PDB entry 3AZJ | X-ray diffraction, 2.89 A resolution | chains D and I of the 10 polymer chains in the assembly

[Chain D]
Molecule: Histone H2B type 1-J
Source organism: Homo sapiens
UniProt: P06899 (H2B1J_HUMAN); residues 0-125 here correspond to UniProt positions 1-126 (UniProt number = residue number + 1)
Chain sequence (129 residues; numbered -3 to 125; the number before each row is that of its first residue; numbers below 1 keep their minus sign (Gly-3 is residue -3)):
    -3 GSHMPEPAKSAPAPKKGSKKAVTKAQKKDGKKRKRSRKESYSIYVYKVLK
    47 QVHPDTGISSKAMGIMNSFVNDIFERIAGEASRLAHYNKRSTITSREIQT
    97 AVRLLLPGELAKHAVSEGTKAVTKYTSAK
Disordered / not traced: -3 to 28, 125
Differences from the reference sequence: expression tag (-3 to -1)
Ion coordination: Mn2+ near Val48 (its only coordinating residue here)
Swiss-Prot annotation at these positions:
  - modified residue: Pro1 (N-acetylproline), Glu2 (ADP-ribosyl glutamic acid), Lys5 (N6-(2-hydroxyisobutyryl)lysine), Ser6 (ADP-ribosylserine), Lys11 (N6-(beta-hydroxybutyryl)lysine), Lys12 (N6-(2-hydroxyisobutyryl)lysine), Ser14 (Phosphoserine), Lys15 (N6-acetyllysine), Lys16 (N6-(beta-hydroxybutyryl)lysine), Lys20 (N6-(2-hydroxyisobutyryl)lysine), Lys23 (N6-(2-hydroxyisobutyryl)lysine), Lys24 (N6-(2-hydroxyisobutyryl)lysine), Lys34 (N6-(2-hydroxyisobutyryl)lysine), Glu35 (PolyADP-ribosyl glutamic acid), Ser36 (Phosphoserine), Lys43 (N6-(2-hydroxyisobutyryl)lysine), Lys46 (N6-(2-hydroxyisobutyryl)lysine), Lys57 (N6,N6-dimethyllysine), Arg79 (Dimethylated arginine), Lys85 (N6,N6,N6-trimethyllysine) and 6 more in UniProt
  - glycosylation: Ser112 (O-linked (GlcNAc) serine)
  - cross-link (Glycyl lysine isopeptide (Lys-Gly)): Lys5 (interchain with G-Cter in SUMO2), Lys20 (interchain with G-Cter in SUMO2), Lys34 (interchain with G-Cter in ubiquitin), Lys120 (interchain with G-Cter in ubiquitin)

[Chain I]
Molecule: 146-nt DNA strand
Sequence (146 nucleotides; row label = number of the first residue in the row):
     1 ATCAATATCCACCTGCAGATTCTACCAAAAGTGTATTTGGAAACTGCTCC
    51 ATCAAAAGGCATGTTCAGCTGAATTCAGCTGAACATGCCTTTTGATGGAG
   101 CAGTTTCCAAATACACTTTTGGTAGAATCTGCAGGTGGATATTGAT
Disordered / not traced: 146
Ion coordination: Mn2+ site 1 near DG68 (its only coordinating residue here); Mn2+ site 2 near DG78 (its only coordinating residue here); Mn2+ site 3 near DG100 (its only coordinating residue here); Mn2+ site 4 near DG121 (its only coordinating residue here)

[How chain D and chain I interact]
Pairs across the interface (23; chain D residue first):
  Arg29(D) with DG103(I), hydrogen bond to the base
  Lys30(D) with DC26(I), salt bridge to the phosphate; DG103(I), sugar contact; DT104(I), phosphate contact
  Arg31(D) with DA102(I), sugar contact; DG103(I), sugar contact
  Ser32(D) with DG103(I), phosphate contact
  Arg33(D) with DA27(I), phosphate contact; DA28(I), sugar contact
  Glu35(D) with DA28(I), sugar contact; DA29(I), phosphate contact
  Tyr42(D) with DT20(I), phosphate contact; DT21(I), hydrogen bond to the phosphate
  Gly53(D) with DT20(I), phosphate contact
  Ile54(D) with DT20(I), phosphate contact
  Ser55(D) with DA19(I), phosphate contact
  Ser56(D) with DA19(I), hydrogen bond to the phosphate
  Arg86(D) with DG39(I), salt bridge to the phosphate; DG40(I), salt bridge to the phosphate
  Ser87(D) with DT38(I), hydrogen bond to the phosphate; DG39(I), hydrogen bond to the phosphate
  Thr88(D) with DT38(I), phosphate contact; DG39(I), hydrogen bond to the phosphate
Interface residues without a listed pair, chain D (16 interface residues in all): Lys57, Lys85

[Summary]
16 residues of chain D and 13 residues of chain I are in contact; the contacts include 6 hydrogen bonds and 3
salt bridges. Among the polar pairs are Arg29(D)-DG103(I), Tyr42(D)-DT21(I) and Ser56(D)-DA19(I).
Chain D is Histone H2B type 1-J (Homo sapiens) and chain I is a 146-nt DNA strand; the structure, Crystal
Structure of Human Nucleosome Core Particle Containing H4K44Q mutation, was determined by X-ray diffraction
together with 3AYW, 3AZE, 3AZF, 3AZG, 3AZH, 3AZK and 3 further entries from the same study.
